Entry 6TER (X-ray diffraction, 1.68 A resolution); this record covers chain A.

== Chain A ==
Molecule: Galactokinase
From: Bifidobacterium longum subsp. infantis ATCC 15697
UniProt: B7GUI0 (B7GUI0_BIFLS); residues 1-416 here = UniProt positions 1-416
Sequence (429 residues; numbered 1 to 429; the number before each row is that of its first residue):
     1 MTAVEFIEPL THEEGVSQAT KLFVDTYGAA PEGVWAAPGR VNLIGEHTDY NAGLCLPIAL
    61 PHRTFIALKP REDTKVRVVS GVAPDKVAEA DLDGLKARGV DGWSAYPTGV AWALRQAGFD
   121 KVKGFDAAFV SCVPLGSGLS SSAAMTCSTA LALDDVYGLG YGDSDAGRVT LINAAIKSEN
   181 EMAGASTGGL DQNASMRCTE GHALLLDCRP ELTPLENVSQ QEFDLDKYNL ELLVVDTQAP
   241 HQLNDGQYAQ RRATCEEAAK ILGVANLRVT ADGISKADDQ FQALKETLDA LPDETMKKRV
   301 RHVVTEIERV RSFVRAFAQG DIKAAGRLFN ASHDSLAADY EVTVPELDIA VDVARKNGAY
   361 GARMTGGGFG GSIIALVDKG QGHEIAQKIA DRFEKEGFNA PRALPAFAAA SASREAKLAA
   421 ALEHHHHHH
Disordered / not traced: 419-429
Differences from the reference sequence: expression tag (417-429)
Residues lining bound ligands: beta-D-galactopyranose / alpha-D-galactopyranose: Arg40, Gly45, Glu46, His47, Asp49, Tyr50, Thr187, Gly188, Gly189, Leu190, Asp191, Tyr248, Gly366, Gly367
What the authors report for this chain:
  - binding site for alpha-D-galactopyranose: Arg40, His47, Asp49, Gly188, Asp191, Tyr248
  - catalytic residues: Arg40, Asp191 (citing earlier work)
  - catalytic residues: Asp49

== Overview ==
Ligands of chain A: beta-D-galactopyranose / alpha-D-galactopyranose. From the paper: catalytic residues
Arg40, Asp191 and Asp49; a binding site for alpha-D-galactopyranose at Arg40, His47 and Asp49 among others.
Chain A is Galactokinase (Bifidobacterium longum subsp. infantis ATCC 15697); the structure, Crystal structure
of a galactokinase from Bifidobacterium infantis in complex with Galactose, was determined by X-ray
diffraction together with 6TEP and 6TEQ from the same study.
